Entry 6RDV (electron microscopy, 3.10 A resolution); this record covers chains S and Y of the 20 polymer chains in the assembly.

Chain S:
Molecule: ATP synthase gamma chain, mitochondrial
Source organism: Polytomella sp. Pringsheim 198.80
Reference sequence: Q4LDE7 (Q4LDE7_9CHLO); residues 1-317 here = UniProt positions 1-317
Sequence (317 residues; numbered 1 to 317; the number before each row is that of its first residue):
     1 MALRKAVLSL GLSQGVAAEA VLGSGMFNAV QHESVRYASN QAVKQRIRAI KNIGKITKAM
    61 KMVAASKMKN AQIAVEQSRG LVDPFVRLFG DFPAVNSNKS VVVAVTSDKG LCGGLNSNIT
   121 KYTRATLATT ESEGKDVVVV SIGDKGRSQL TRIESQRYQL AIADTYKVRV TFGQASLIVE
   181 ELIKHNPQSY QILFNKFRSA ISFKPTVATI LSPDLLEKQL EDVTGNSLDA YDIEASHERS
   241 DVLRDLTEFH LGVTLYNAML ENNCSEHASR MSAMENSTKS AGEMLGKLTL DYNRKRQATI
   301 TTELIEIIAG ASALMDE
Disordered / not traced: 1-38, 316-317

Chain Y:
Molecule: ATP synthase subunit beta
Source organism: Polytomella sp. Pringsheim 198.80
Notes: EC 7.1.2.2
Reference sequence: A0ZW41 (A0ZW41_9CHLO); residues 1-574 here = UniProt positions 1-574
Sequence (574 residues; row label = number of the first residue in the row):
     1 MALRYAAGLA KNVVQRQGAS LNIARAFAAE PAPAIDAGYV SQVIGPVVDV RFDGELPSIL
    61 SSLEVEGHSV RLVLEVAQHM GDNTVRCIAM DSTDGLVRGQ KVVDTGSPIK VPVGRGTLGR
   121 IMNVIGEPVD EQGPIDAADI WSIHREAPEF TEQSTEQEIL VTGIKVVDLL APYQRGGKIG
   181 LFGGAGVGKT VLIMELINNV AKAHGGFSVF AGVGERTREG NDLYREMIES GVIKLGAERG
   241 NSKCTLVYGQ MNEPPGARAR VALTGLTVAE YFRDIEGQDV LLFVDNIFRF TQANSEVSAL
   301 LGRIPSAVGY QPTLATDLGG LQERITTTTK GSITSVQAVY VPADDLTDPA PATTFAHLDA
   361 TTVLSRSIAE LGIYPAVDPL DSTSRMLNPN VIGAEHYNVA RGVQKVLQDY KNLQDIIAIL
   421 GMDELSEEDK LTVARARKIQ RFLSQPFQVA EVFTGTPGKY VDLADTISGF QGVLTGKYDD
   481 LPEMAFYMVG DIKEVKEKAD KMAKDIASRK EADNKKVSEE LKDIPSLDKL VSEIKEVVIE
   541 EDDGLEEDFK AEALSSETVV LNEEGKSVPL PKKN
Disordered / not traced: 1-35, 557-574
Differences from the reference sequence: conflict Ala350 (Gly in A0ZW41), Leu387 (Arg in A0ZW41)
Ion coordination: Mg2+: Thr190 (together with ADP)
Ligand contacts:
  - ADP (adenosine-5'-diphosphate): Gly184, Ala185, Gly186, Val187, Gly188, Lys189, Thr190, Val191, Arg216, Tyr374, Pro375, Phe447, Ala450, Phe453, Thr454
  - ATP (adenosine-5'-triphosphate): Ser384, Arg385, Leu387, Asn388, Tyr397

Chain S / chain Y interface:
Pairs across the interface - 14 pairs, chain S then chain Y:
  Asn52(S) with Asp415(Y)
  Ile56(S) with Asp415(Y); Ile416(Y), hydrophobic; Ile419(Y), hydrophobic
  Met60(S) with Leu420(Y), hydrophobic
  Leu111(S) with Leu420(Y), hydrophobic
  Glu303(S) with Val308(Y)
  Glu306(S) with Val308(Y)
  Ile307(S) with Pro305(Y); Ser306(Y)
  Gly310(S) with Pro305(Y)
  Ala311(S) with Ile304(Y), hydrophobic
  Leu314(S) with Arg303(Y); Ile304(Y), hydrophobic
Also at the interface, not in a pair above, chain Y (12 interface residues in all): Ala299, Gly302, Ala307

In short:
The interface between chain S and chain Y involves 10 residues on one side and 12 on the other. Chain Y binds
ATP and ADP.
Here chain S is ATP synthase gamma chain, mitochondrial and chain Y is ATP synthase subunit beta, both from
Polytomella sp. Pringsheim 198.80. Entry 6RDV (Cryo-EM structure of Polytomella F-ATP synthase, Rotary
substate 1E, focussed refinement of F1 head and rotor) was determined by electron microscopy together with
6RD4, 6RD5, 6RD6, 6RD7, 6RD8, 6RD9 and 46 further entries from the same study.
